8P63 - chains 4 and 7 of the 14 polymer chains in the assembly; structure by electron microscopy, 3.70 A resolution.

# Chain 4
Name: DNA replication licensing factor MCM4
Organism: Saccharomyces cerevisiae
Notes: EC 3.6.4.12
Reference sequence: P30665 (MCM4_YEAST); numbering as in UniProt (aligned over 1-933)
Sequence (933 residues; numbered 1 to 933; the number before each row is that of its first residue):
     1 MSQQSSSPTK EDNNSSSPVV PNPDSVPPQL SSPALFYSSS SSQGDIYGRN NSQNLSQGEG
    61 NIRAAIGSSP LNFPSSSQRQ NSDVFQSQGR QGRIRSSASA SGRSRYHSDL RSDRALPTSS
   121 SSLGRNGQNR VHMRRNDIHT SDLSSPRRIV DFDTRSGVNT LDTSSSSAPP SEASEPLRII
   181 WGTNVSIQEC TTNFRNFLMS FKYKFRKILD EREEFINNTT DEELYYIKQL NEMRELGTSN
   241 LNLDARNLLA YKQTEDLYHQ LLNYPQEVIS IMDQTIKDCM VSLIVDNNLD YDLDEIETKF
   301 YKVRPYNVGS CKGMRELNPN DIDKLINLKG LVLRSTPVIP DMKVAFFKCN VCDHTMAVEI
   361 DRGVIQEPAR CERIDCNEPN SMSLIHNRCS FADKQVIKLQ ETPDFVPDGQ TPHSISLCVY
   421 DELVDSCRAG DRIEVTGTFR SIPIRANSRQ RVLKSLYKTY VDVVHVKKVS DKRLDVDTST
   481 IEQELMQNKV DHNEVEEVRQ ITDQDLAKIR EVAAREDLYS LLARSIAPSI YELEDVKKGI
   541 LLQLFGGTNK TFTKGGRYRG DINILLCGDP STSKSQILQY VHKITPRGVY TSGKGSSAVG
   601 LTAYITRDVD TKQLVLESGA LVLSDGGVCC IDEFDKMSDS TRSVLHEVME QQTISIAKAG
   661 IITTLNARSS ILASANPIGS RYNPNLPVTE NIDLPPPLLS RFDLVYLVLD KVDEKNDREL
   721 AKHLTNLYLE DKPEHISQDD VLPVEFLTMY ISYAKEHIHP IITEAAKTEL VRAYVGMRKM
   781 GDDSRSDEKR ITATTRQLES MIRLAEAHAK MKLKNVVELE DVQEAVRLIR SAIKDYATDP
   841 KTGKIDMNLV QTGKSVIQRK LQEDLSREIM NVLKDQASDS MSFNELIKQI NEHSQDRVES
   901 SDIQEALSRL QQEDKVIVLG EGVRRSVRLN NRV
Disordered / not traced: 1-182, 213-222, 286-291, 470-503, 594-599, 730-740, 842-933
Bound ions: Zn2+: Cys349, Cys352, Cys376
Residues lining bound ligands:
  - ADP (adenosine-5'-diphosphate), molecule 1: Asp569, Pro570, Ser571, Thr572, Ser573, Lys574, Ser575, Glu633, Asn676, Leu720, Leu724
  - ADP, molecule 2: Glu650, Arg701, Thr795, Arg796, Glu799

# Chain 7
Name: DNA replication licensing factor MCM7
Organism: Saccharomyces cerevisiae
Notes: EC 3.6.4.12
Reference sequence: P38132 (MCM7_YEAST); residue numbers follow UniProt; this construct covers 1-845
Sequence (845 residues; row label = number of the first residue in the row):
     1 MSAALPSIQL PVDYNNLFNE ITDFLVTFKQ DTLSSDATRN ENEDENLDAE NIEQHLLEKG
    61 PKYMAMLQKV ANRELNSVII DLDDILQYQN EKFLQGTQAD DLVSAIQQNA NHFTELFCRA
   121 IDNNMPLPTK EIDYKDDVLD VILNQRRLRN ERMLSDRTNE IRSENLMDTT MDPPSSMNDA
   181 LREVVEDETE LFPPNLTRRY FLYFKPLSQN CARRYRKKAI SSKPLSVRQI KGDFLGQLIT
   241 VRGIITRVSD VKPAVEVIAY TCDQCGYEVF QEVNSRTFTP LSECTSEECS QNQTKGQLFM
   301 STRASKFSAF QECKIQELSQ QVPVGHIPRS LNIHVNGTLV RSLSPGDIVD VTGIFLPAPY
   361 TGFKALKAGL LTETYLEAQF VRQHKKKFAS FSLTSDVEER VMELITSGDV YNRLAKSIAP
   421 EIYGNLDVKK ALLLLLVGGV DKRVGDGMKI RGDINVCLMG DPGVAKSQLL KAICKISPRG
   481 VYTTGKGSSG VGLTAAVMKD PVTDEMILEG GALVLADNGI CCIDEFDKMD ESDRTAIHEV
   541 MEQQTISISK AGINTTLNAR TSILAAANPL YGRYNPRLSP LDNINLPAAL LSRFDILFLM
   601 LDIPSRDDDE KLAEHVTYVH MHNKQPDLDF TPVEPSKMRE YIAYAKTKRP VMSEAVNDYV
   661 VQAYIRLRQD SKREMDSKFS FGQATPRTLL GIIRLSQALA KLRLADMVDI DDVEEALRLV
   721 RVSKESLYQE TNKSKEDESP TTKIFTIIKK MLQETGKNTL SYENIVKTVR LRGFTMLQLS
   781 NCIQEYSYLN VWHLINEGNT LKFVDDGTMD TDQEDSLVST PKLAPQTTAS ANVSAQDSDI
   841 DLQDA
Disordered / not traced: 1-3, 31-58, 155-188, 729-845
Bound ions: Zn2+: Cys262, Cys265, Cys289, Lys295
Residues lining bound ligands:
  - ADP (adenosine-5'-diphosphate): Met448, Glu542, Pro686, Arg687
  - ATP (adenosine-5'-triphosphate): Glu421, Ile422, Tyr423, Asn425, Asp461, Pro462, Gly463, Val464, Ala465, Lys466, Ser467, Leu612, Val616

# How chain 4 and chain 7 interact
Residue-residue contacts (54; chain 4 residue first):
  Asn263(4) - Arg303(7)  hydrogen bond (backbone-side chain)
  Tyr264(4) - Arg303(7)
  Arg315(4) - Arg341(7)  hydrogen bond (backbone-side chain)
  Pro319(4) - Pro253(7)  hydrophobic
  Asp323(4) - Thr302(7)  hydrogen bond
  Asp323(4) - Arg303(7)
  Leu333(4) - Ile553(7)  hydrophobic
  Arg362(4) - Phe299(7)
  Gln400(4) - Thr555(7)  hydrogen bond
  Thr411(4) - Val497(7)
  Pro412(4) - Glu509(7)
  Ser414(4) - Glu505(7)  hydrogen bond
  Gly430(4) - Asn554(7)
  Arg451(4) - Pro280(7)
  Val452(4) - Phe278(7)
  Leu453(4) - Thr277(7)
  Leu453(4) - Phe278(7)  hydrogen bond (backbone-backbone)
  Ser455(4) - Ala254(7)
  Ser455(4) - Val255(7)  hydrogen bond (backbone-backbone)
  Ser455(4) - Arg276(7)  hydrogen bond
  Leu456(4) - Lys252(7)
  Leu456(4) - Pro253(7)
  Leu456(4) - Ala254(7)  hydrophobic
  Leu456(4) - Arg276(7)
  Leu456(4) - Phe310(7)  hydrophobic
  Tyr457(4) - Lys252(7)
  Tyr457(4) - Pro253(7)
  Tyr457(4) - Val255(7)  hydrophobic
  Tyr457(4) - Met300(7)
  Tyr457(4) - Phe307(7)  hydrophobic
  Thr459(4) - Lys252(7)
  Thr459(4) - Pro253(7)
  Pro570(4) - Arg687(7)
  Ser571(4) - Ala684(7)
  Ser571(4) - Pro686(7)
  Ser680(4) - Gln683(7)  hydrogen bond
  Arg681(4) - Glu674(7)
  Asp710(4) - Arg668(7)  salt bridge
  Lys711(4) - Arg668(7)  hydrogen bond (backbone-side chain)
  Val712(4) - Arg668(7)
  Val712(4) - Lys672(7)
  Asp717(4) - Ile665(7)
  Asp717(4) - Arg668(7)  salt bridge
  Arg718(4) - Val661(7)
  Arg718(4) - Ile665(7)
  Ala721(4) - Val661(7)  hydrophobic
  Lys722(4) - Val661(7)
  Thr725(4) - Val661(7)
  Tyr728(4) - Val440(7)
  Tyr728(4) - Val444(7)
  Tyr728(4) - Ile693(7)
  Tyr728(4) - Gln697(7)  hydrogen bond
  Leu729(4) - Met652(7)  hydrophobic
  Leu729(4) - Glu654(7)
Also at the interface, not in a pair above, chain 4 (51 interface residues in all): Glu316, Leu317, Ile322, Lys324, Val364, Lys398, Gln410, His413, Ser441, Pro443, Lys454, Pro528, Ser529, Gln579, Val609, Asp713, Glu714, Leu727
Also at the interface, not in a pair above, chain 7 (52 interface residues in all): Val138, Asp250, Ile258, Ser275, Thr279, Ser308, Ala309, Pro345, Asp446, Ile507, Gln544, Ala551, Asp658, Tyr664, Ser671, Thr685

# Overview
Chain 4 and chain 7 form an interface of 51 and 52 residues respectively, with 11 hydrogen bonds and 2 salt
bridges. Polar pairs include Asp710(4)-Arg668(7), Asp717(4)-Arg668(7) and Asn263(4)-Arg303(7). One ADP
molecule is bound between chain 4 and chain 7. Ligands of chain 4: ADP.
Here chain 4 is DNA replication licensing factor MCM4 and chain 7 is DNA replication licensing factor MCM7,
both from Saccharomyces cerevisiae. Entry 8P63 (S. cerevisiae consensus-sCMGE on ssDNA after DNA replication
initiation) was determined by electron microscopy together with 8P5E and 8P62 from the same study.
